6RP9 - chains D and E of the 5 polymer chains in the assembly; structure by X-ray diffraction, 3.12 A resolution.

[Chain D]
Molecule: T-cell receptor alpha chain
From: Homo sapiens
Amino-acid sequence (206 residues; numbered 0 to 222; 17 numbers in that range are skipped by the numbering (no residue carries them; nothing is unmodelled there); the number before each row is that of its first residue; numbering starts at 0):
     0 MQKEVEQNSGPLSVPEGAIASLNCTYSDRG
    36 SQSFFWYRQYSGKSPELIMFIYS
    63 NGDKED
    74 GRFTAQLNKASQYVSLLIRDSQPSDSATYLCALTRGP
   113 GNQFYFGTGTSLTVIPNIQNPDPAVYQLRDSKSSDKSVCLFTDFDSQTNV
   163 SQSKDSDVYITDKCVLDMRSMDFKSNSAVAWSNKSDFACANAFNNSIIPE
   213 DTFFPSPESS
Not modelled in the structure: 0-3, 218-222
Cystine bridges: Cys151-Cys201
Reported in the primary citation:
  - conformationally variable residues (loop rearrangement): Arg108, Gln115

[Chain E]
Molecule: T-cell receptor beta chain
From: Homo sapiens
Amino-acid sequence (246 residues; numbered 0 to 257; 12 numbers in that range are skipped by the numbering (no residue carries them; nothing is unmodelled there); the number before each row is that of its first residue; numbering starts at 0):
     0 MGAGVSQSPRYKVTKRGQDVALRCDPISGH
    37 VSLYWYRQALGQGPEFLTYFNY
    63 EAQQDKSGLPNDRFSAERP
    83 EGSISTLTIQRTEQRDSAMYRCASSSPGGVSTEAFFGQGTRLTVVEDLNK
   133 VFPPEVAVFEPSEAEISHTQKATLVCLATGFYPDHVELSWWVNGKEVHSG
   183 VCTDPQPLKEQPALNDSRYALSSRLRVSATFWQDPRNHFRCQVQFYGLSE
   233 NDEWTQDRAKPVTQIVSAEAWGRAD
Not modelled in the structure: 0, 257
Cystine bridges: Cys23-Cys104, Cys158-Cys223

[Chain D / chain E interface]
Pairs across the interface - 88 pairs, chain D then chain E:
  Phe40(D) - Thr114(E)
  Phe40(D) - Glu115(E)
  Tyr42(D) - Glu115(E)
  Tyr42(D) - Ala116(E)  hydrogen bond (side chain-backbone)
  Gln44(D) - Gln44(E)  hydrogen bond
  Gln44(D) - Arg103(E)
  Ser46(D) - Pro187(E)
  Lys48(D) - Arg103(E)  hydrogen bond (backbone-side chain)
  Ser49(D) - Arg103(E)  hydrogen bond
  Ser49(D) - Gly119(E)  hydrogen bond (side chain-backbone)
  Ser49(D) - Gln120(E)
  Pro50(D) - Arg103(E)
  Pro50(D) - Phe118(E)
  Leu52(D) - Glu115(E)
  Leu103(D) - Pro50(E)
  Pro110(D) - Gly111(E)
  Pro110(D) - Ser113(E)
  Gly113(D) - Tyr55(E)  hydrogen bond (backbone-side chain)
  Gly113(D) - Asn57(E)  hydrogen bond (backbone-side chain)
  Asn114(D) - Tyr40(E)  hydrogen bond (backbone-side chain)
  Asn114(D) - Tyr55(E)
  Gln115(D) - Phe52(E)
  Gln115(D) - Tyr55(E)
  Gln115(D) - Asp67(E)
  Phe116(D) - Tyr40(E)
  Phe116(D) - Tyr42(E)  hydrogen bond (backbone-side chain)
  Phe116(D) - Thr114(E)
  Phe116(D) - Ala116(E)
  Phe118(D) - Tyr42(E)
  Phe118(D) - Pro50(E)
  Phe118(D) - Phe118(E)  hydrophobic
  Gly119(D) - Gly49(E)
  Thr120(D) - Gln48(E)
  Thr120(D) - Gly49(E)  hydrogen bond (backbone-backbone)
  Asp134(D) - His150(E)  salt bridge
  Asp134(D) - Thr151(E)
  Tyr138(D) - Ser144(E)
  Tyr138(D) - Ala146(E)
  Tyr138(D) - Glu147(E)
  Tyr138(D) - His150(E)
  Tyr138(D) - Thr151(E)
  Gln139(D) - Ser144(E)  hydrogen bond (backbone-side chain)
  Leu140(D) - Phe141(E)
  Leu140(D) - Glu142(E)
  Leu140(D) - Pro143(E)
  Leu140(D) - Ser144(E)
  Leu140(D) - Val157(E)  hydrophobic
  Arg141(D) - Phe141(E)
  Arg141(D) - Glu142(E)  hydrogen bond (backbone-backbone)
  Asp142(D) - Ala139(E)
  Asp142(D) - Val140(E)
  Asp142(D) - Phe141(E)
  Ser143(D) - Val140(E)  hydrogen bond (side chain-backbone)
  Ser143(D) - Glu142(E)
  Ser143(D) - Glu251(E)  hydrogen bond (side chain-backbone)
  Ser143(D) - Ala252(E)
  Lys148(D) - Phe141(E)
  Ser149(D) - Phe141(E)
  Val150(D) - Phe141(E)  hydrophobic
  Leu152(D) - Thr155(E)
  Thr154(D) - Arg208(E)  hydrogen bond
  Asp155(D) - Thr151(E)
  Asp155(D) - Arg208(E)  salt bridge
  Tyr171(D) - Glu192(E)  hydrogen bond (side chain-backbone)
  Ile172(D) - Leu190(E)
  Thr173(D) - Asp186(E)
  Thr173(D) - Leu190(E)
  Thr173(D) - Ser204(E)
  Thr173(D) - Arg206(E)  hydrogen bond
  Cys176(D) - Cys184(E)  disulfide
  Cys176(D) - Thr185(E)
  Cys176(D) - Arg206(E)
  Val177(D) - Cys184(E)
  Leu178(D) - Cys184(E)
  Leu178(D) - Arg208(E)
  Asp179(D) - Gly182(E)
  Met180(D) - Lys153(E)
  Met180(D) - Arg208(E)
  Met180(D) - Val209(E)  hydrophobic
  Arg181(D) - Ser181(E)
  Phe185(D) - Lys153(E)
  Ser187(D) - Arg208(E)  hydrogen bond
  Ser189(D) - Arg206(E)  hydrogen bond (backbone-side chain)
  Ala190(D) - Arg206(E)
  Val191(D) - Arg206(E)
  Trp193(D) - Leu159(E)  hydrophobic
  Phe215(D) - His150(E)
  Pro217(D) - Ala146(E)  hydrophobic
Interface residues without a listed pair, chain D (50 interface residues in all): Ser38, Asp174, Met183
Interface residues without a listed pair, chain E (53 interface residues in all): Ser38, Ser108, Val183, Lys191, Ala202, Ser210
Disulfides between the chains: Cys176(D)-Cys184(E)

[Overview]
50 residues of chain D and 53 residues of chain E are in contact; the contacts include 1 disulfide bond, 19
hydrogen bonds and 2 salt bridges. Polar pairs include Asp134(D)-His150(E), Asp155(D)-Arg208(E) and
Tyr42(D)-Ala116(E). From the paper: conformational variability at Arg108(D) and Gln115(D).
Here chain D is T-cell receptor alpha chain and chain E is T-cell receptor beta chain, both from Homo sapiens.
Entry 6RP9 (Crystal structure of the T-cell receptor NYE_S3 bound to HLA A2*01-SLLMWITQV) was determined by
X-ray diffraction together with 6RPA and 6RPB from the same study.
